8JHW - chains A and B of the 3 polymer chains in the assembly; structure by X-ray diffraction, 3.12 A resolution.

== Chain A ==
Name: H-2 class I histocompatibility antigen, K-B alpha chain
Organism: Mus musculus
UniProt: P01901 (HA1B_MOUSE); residues 1-275 here correspond to UniProt positions 22-296 (UniProt number = residue number + 21)
Amino-acid sequence (275 residues; numbered 1 to 275; the number before each row is that of its first residue):
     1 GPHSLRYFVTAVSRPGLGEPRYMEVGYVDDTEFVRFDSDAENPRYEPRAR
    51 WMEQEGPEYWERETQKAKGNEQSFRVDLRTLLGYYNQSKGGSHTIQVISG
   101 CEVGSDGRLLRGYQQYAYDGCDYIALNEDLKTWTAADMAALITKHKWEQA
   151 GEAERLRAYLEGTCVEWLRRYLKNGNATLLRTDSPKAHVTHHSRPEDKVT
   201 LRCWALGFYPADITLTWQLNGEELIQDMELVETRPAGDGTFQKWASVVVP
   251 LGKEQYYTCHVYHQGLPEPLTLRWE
Disulfides: Cys101-Cys164, Cys203-Cys259
Swiss-Prot annotation at these positions:
  - region: Glu275 (Connecting peptide)
  - glycosylation (N-linked (GlcNAc...) asparagine): Asn86, Asn176

== Chain B ==
Name: Beta-2-microglobulin
Organism: Mus musculus
UniProt: P01887 (B2MG_MOUSE); residues 1-99 here correspond to UniProt positions 21-119 (UniProt number = residue number + 20)
Amino-acid sequence (100 residues; each row starts with the number of its first residue; numbering starts at 0):
     0 MIQKTPQIQVYSRHPPENGKPNILNCYVTQFHPPHIEIQMLKNGKKIPKV
    50 EMSDMSFSKDWSFYILAHTEFTPTETDTYACRVKHASMAEPKTVYWDRDM
Not modelled in the structure: 0
Construct notes: initiating methionine (0)
Disulfides: Cys25-Cys80

== How chain A and chain B interact ==
Pairs across the interface (51; chain A residue first):
  Phe8(A) - Phe56(B)
  Thr10(A) - Phe56(B)
  Thr10(A) - Phe62(B)
  Val12(A) - Pro33(B)  hydrophobic
  Met23(A) - Met54(B)
  Tyr27(A) - Ser55(B)
  Tyr27(A) - Tyr63(B)
  Arg35(A) - Asp53(B)
  Arg35(A) - Met54(B)  hydrogen bond (side chain-backbone)
  Arg35(A) - Ser55(B)  hydrogen bond
  Arg48(A) - Asp53(B)  salt bridge
  Thr94(A) - Pro33(B)
  Gln96(A) - His31(B)  hydrogen bond
  Gln96(A) - Phe56(B)
  Gln96(A) - Trp60(B)  hydrogen bond (side chain-backbone)
  Gln96(A) - Phe62(B)
  Val97(A) - Phe56(B)
  Ile98(A) - Phe56(B)  hydrophobic
  Ile98(A) - Trp60(B)  hydrophobic
  Gln115(A) - Trp60(B)
  Tyr116(A) - Trp60(B)
  Ala117(A) - Trp60(B)
  Asp119(A) - Ile1(B)
  Asp119(A) - His31(B)
  Gly120(A) - His31(B)
  Gly120(A) - Trp60(B)
  Cys121(A) - Ile1(B)  hydrophobic
  Asp122(A) - Trp60(B)  hydrogen bond
  His192(A) - Asp98(B)  salt bridge
  Arg202(A) - Asp98(B)  hydrogen bond (side chain-backbone)
  Arg202(A) - Met99(B)
  Trp204(A) - Asp98(B)
  Trp204(A) - Met99(B)
  Leu206(A) - Pro14(B)  hydrophobic
  Val231(A) - Gln8(B)
  Glu232(A) - Gln8(B)
  Arg234(A) - Gln8(B)
  Arg234(A) - Tyr10(B)
  Arg234(A) - Met99(B)  hydrogen bond (side chain-backbone)
  Pro235(A) - Tyr10(B)  hydrogen bond (backbone-side chain)
  Pro235(A) - Asn24(B)
  Pro235(A) - Tyr26(B)
  Ala236(A) - Arg12(B)  hydrogen bond (backbone-side chain)
  Ala236(A) - Asn24(B)  hydrogen bond (backbone-side chain)
  Gly237(A) - Arg12(B)  hydrogen bond (backbone-side chain)
  Gly237(A) - Leu65(B)
  Asp238(A) - Arg12(B)
  Gln242(A) - Tyr10(B)
  Gln242(A) - Ser11(B)
  Gln242(A) - Arg12(B)
  Trp244(A) - Met99(B)  hydrogen bond (side chain-backbone)
Interface residues without a listed pair, chain A (35 interface residues in all): Val9, Glu32, Asp37, Thr233
Interface residues without a listed pair, chain B (24 interface residues in all): His13, Pro32, Ser57, Lys58

== In short ==
35 residues of chain A face 24 of chain B across their interface, with 12 hydrogen bonds and 2 salt bridges.
Polar contacts include Arg48(A)-Asp53(B), His192(A)-Asp98(B) and Arg35(A)-Met54(B).
Chain A is H-2 class I histocompatibility antigen, K-B alpha chain and chain B is Beta-2-microglobulin, both
from Mus musculus; the structure, The first crystal structure of a H-2Kb-restricted decapeptide from
Cryptosporidium parvum, was determined by X-ray diffraction.
